PDB entry 6K1G | X-ray diffraction, 2.96 A resolution | chains C and E of the 6 polymer chains in the assembly

Chain C (and E):
Protein: L-fucose isomerase
Organism: Raoultella planticola
Notes: EC 5.3.1.25; chain E of this document is another copy of the same molecule, construct and numbering; everything in this record applies to it too
UniProt: A0A377T0E7 (A0A377T0E7_RAOPL); residues 1-591 here = UniProt positions 1-591
Amino-acid sequence (612 residues; each row starts with the number of its first residue; numbers below 1 keep their minus sign (Met-20 is residue -20)):
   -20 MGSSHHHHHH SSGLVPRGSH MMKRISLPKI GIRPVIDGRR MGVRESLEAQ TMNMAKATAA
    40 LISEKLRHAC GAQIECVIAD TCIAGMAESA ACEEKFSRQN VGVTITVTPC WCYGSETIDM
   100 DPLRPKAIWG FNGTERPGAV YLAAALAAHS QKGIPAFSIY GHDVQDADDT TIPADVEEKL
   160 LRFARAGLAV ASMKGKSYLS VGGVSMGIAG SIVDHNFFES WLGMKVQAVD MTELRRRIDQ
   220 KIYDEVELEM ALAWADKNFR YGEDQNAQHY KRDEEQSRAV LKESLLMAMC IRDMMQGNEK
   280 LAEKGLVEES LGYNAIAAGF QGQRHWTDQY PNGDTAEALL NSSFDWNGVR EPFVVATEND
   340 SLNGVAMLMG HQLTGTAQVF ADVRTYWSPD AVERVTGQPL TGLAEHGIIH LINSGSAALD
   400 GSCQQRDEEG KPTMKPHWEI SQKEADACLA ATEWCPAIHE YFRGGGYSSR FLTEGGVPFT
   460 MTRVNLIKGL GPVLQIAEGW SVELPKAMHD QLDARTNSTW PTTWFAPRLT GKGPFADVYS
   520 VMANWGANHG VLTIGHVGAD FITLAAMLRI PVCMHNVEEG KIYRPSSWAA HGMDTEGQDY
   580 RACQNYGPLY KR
Not modelled in the structure: -20 to 4, 591
Differences from the reference sequence: initiating methionine (-20); expression tag (-19 to 0)
Ion coordination: Mn2+: Glu337, Asp361, His528
From the paper describing this entry:
  - catalytic residues: Glu337, Asp361 (proposed by the authors, not directly observed)

Chain C / chain E interface:
Contacting residue pairs - 45 pairs, chain C then chain E:
  Ser5(C) with Glu73(E), hydrogen bond (backbone-side chain)
  Gly17(C) with Glu287(E)
  Arg18(C) with Glu287(E), hydrogen bond (backbone-side chain)
  Arg19(C) with Val286(E)
  Met65(C) with Ser176(E); Lys204(E); Val205(E); Gln206(E); Tyr292(E)
  Ala66(C) with Leu290(E); Gly291(E)
  Glu67(C) with Leu290(E)
  Ser68(C) with Lys204(E), hydrogen bond
  Ala69(C) with Asn293(E)
  Glu73(C) with Ser5(E)
  Ser76(C) with Ser76(E)
  Arg77(C) with Arg77(E)
  Asn79(C) with Ser76(E)
  Glu95(C) with Gln206(E)
  Met99(C) with Glu198(E); Lys204(E)
  Pro101(C) with Tyr589(E)
  Lys131(C) with Glu198(E), salt bridge; Lys590(E), hydrogen bond (backbone-side chain)
  Ser176(C) with Met65(E), hydrogen bond
  Glu198(C) with Lys131(E), salt bridge
  Lys204(C) with Met65(E); Ser68(E); Glu95(E); Met99(E)
  Val205(C) with Met65(E)
  Gln206(C) with Met65(E); Glu95(E)
  Val286(C) with Arg19(E), hydrogen bond (backbone-side chain)
  Glu287(C) with Gly17(E); Arg18(E), hydrogen bond (side chain-backbone); Arg19(E)
  Leu290(C) with Ala66(E), hydrophobic
  Gly291(C) with Ala66(E)
  Tyr292(C) with Glu95(E)
  Asn293(C) with Met65(E); Ala69(E)
  Tyr589(C) with Pro101(E)
  Lys590(C) with Lys131(E), hydrogen bond (side chain-backbone); Ile133(E)
Also at the interface, not in a pair above, chain C (34 interface residues in all): Leu102, Ile133, His194, Asn195
Also at the interface, not in a pair above, chain E (32 interface residues in all): Leu102, Gly132, His194

Summary:
34 residues of chain C face 32 of chain E across their interface, with 8 hydrogen bonds and 2 salt bridges.
Polar contacts include Lys131(C)-Glu198(E), Ser5(C)-Glu73(E) and Arg18(C)-Glu287(E). Glu337(C), Asp361(C) and
His528(C) coordinate Mn2+. From the paper: catalytic residues Glu337(C) and Asp361(C).
Chain C and chain E are both L-fucose isomerase (Raoultella planticola); the structure, Crystal structure of
the L-fucose isomerase soaked with Mn2+ from Raoultella sp, was determined by X-ray diffraction (same
publication as 6K1F).
